Entry 2HH1 (X-ray diffraction, 2.55 A resolution); this record covers chains L and M of the 3 polymer chains in the assembly.

Chain L:
Name: Reaction center protein L chain
Source organism: Rhodobacter sphaeroides
UniProt: P0C0Y8 (RCEL_RHOSH); numbering as in UniProt (aligned over 1-281)
Chain sequence (281 residues; row label = number of the first residue in the row):
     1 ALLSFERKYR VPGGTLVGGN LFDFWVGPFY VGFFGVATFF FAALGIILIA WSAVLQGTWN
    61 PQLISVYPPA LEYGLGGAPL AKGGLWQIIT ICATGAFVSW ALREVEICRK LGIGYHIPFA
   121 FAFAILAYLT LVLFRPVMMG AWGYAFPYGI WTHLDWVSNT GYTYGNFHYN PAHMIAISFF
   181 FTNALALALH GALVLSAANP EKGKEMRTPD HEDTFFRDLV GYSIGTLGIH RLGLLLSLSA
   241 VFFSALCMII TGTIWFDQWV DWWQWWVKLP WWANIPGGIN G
Bound ions: bacteriochlorophyll a Mg site 1 near His153 (its only coordinating residue here); bacteriochlorophyll a Mg site 2 near His173 (its only coordinating residue here); Fe ion: His190, His230 (shared with His219(M), Glu234(M), His266(M) of chain M)
Small-molecule neighbours:
  - bacteriochlorophyll a (BCL), molecule 1: Ile46, Ile49, Phe97, Tyr128, Leu131, Phe146, Ile150, Trp151, His153, Leu154, Trp156, Val157
  - bacteriochlorophyll a (BCL), molecule 2: Phe97, Phe121, Ala124, Ile125, Ala127, Tyr128, Leu131, Trp156, Val157, Ser158, Thr160, Gly161, Tyr162, Asn166, Phe167, His168, His173, Ala176, Ile177, Phe180, Phe181, Val241, Ser244, Ala245, Cys247, Met248
  - bacteriochlorophyll a (BCL), molecule 3: Val157, Tyr162, His168, Phe181
  - bacteriochlorophyll a (BCL), molecule 4: His168, Met174, Ile177, Ser178, Phe181, Thr182, Leu185
  - bacteriopheophytin a (BPH), molecule 1: Thr38, Phe41, Ala42, Gly45, Ile49, Ile89, Cys92, Ala93, Ala96, Phe97, Trp100, Glu104, Ile117, Ala120, Phe121, Phe123, Ala124, Tyr128, Phe146, Tyr148, Gly149, Ile150, His153, Phe180, Ser237, Leu238, Val241
  - bacteriopheophytin a (BPH), molecule 2: Phe181, Ala184, Leu185, Ala188, Leu189, Phe216, Leu219, Val220
  - phosphatidylcholine (PC7; (7S)-4-hydroxy-N,N,N-trimethyl-9-oxo-7-[(palmitoyloxy)methyl]-3,5,8-trioxa-4-phosphahexacosan-1-aminium 4-oxide): Ile49, Pro61, Gln62, Ile64, Tyr148, Gly149, Ile150, Trp151
  - 6,7-dibromo-phosphatidylcholine (PC9; (7R,14S)-14,15-dibromo-4-hydroxy-N,N,N-trimethyl-9-oxo-7-[(palmitoyloxy)methyl]-3,5,8-trioxa-4-phosphahexacosan-1-aminium 4-oxide): Leu185, Leu189, Phe216, Val220, Gly221, Tyr222
  - ubiquinone-10 (U10), molecule 1: Val26, Phe29, Tyr30, Val31, Gly35, Thr38, Phe39, Trp100, Arg103
  - ubiquinone-10 (U10), molecule 2: Pro171, Met174, Ile175, Ser178, Phe179, Thr182, Ala186, Leu189, His190, Leu193, Val194, Glu212, Asp213, Phe216, Val220, Tyr222, Ser223, Ile224, Gly225, Thr226, Ile229, Leu232, Leu236, Trp262, Trp263, Trp265

Chain M:
Name: Reaction center protein M chain
Source organism: Rhodobacter sphaeroides
UniProt: P0C0Y9 (RCEM_RHOSH); numbering as in UniProt (aligned over 1-307)
Chain sequence (307 residues; each row starts with the number of its first residue):
     1 AEYQNIFSQV QVRGPADLGM TEDVNLANRS GVGPFSTLLG WFGNAQLGPI YLGSLGVLSL
    61 FSGLMWFFTI GIWFWYQAGW NPAVFLRDLF FFSLEPPAPE YGLSFAAPLK EGGLWLIASF
   121 FMFVAVWSWW GRTYLRAQAL GMGKHTAWAF LSAIWLWMVL GFIRPILMGS WSEAVPYGIF
   181 SHLDWTNNFS LVHGNLFYNP FHGLSIAFLY GSALLFAMHG ATILAVSRFG GERELEQIAD
   241 RGTAAERAAL FWRWTMGFNA TMEGIHRWAI WMAVLVTLTG GIGILLSGTV VDNWYVWGQN
   301 HGMAPLN
Not modelled in the structure: 303-307
Bound ions: bacteriochlorophyll a Mg site 1 near His182 (its only coordinating residue here); bacteriochlorophyll a Mg site 2 near His202 (its only coordinating residue here); Fe ion: His219, Glu234, His266 (shared with His190(L), His230(L) of chain L)
Small-molecule neighbours:
  - bacteriochlorophyll a (BCL), molecule 1: Trp66, Phe67, Met122, Val126, Phe150, Ala153, Ile154, Leu156, Trp157, Leu160, Trp185, Thr186, Asn187, Phe189, Ser190, Asn195, Leu196, Phe197, His202, Ser205, Ile206, Leu209, Tyr210, Val276, Thr277, Gly280, Gly281, Ile284
  - bacteriochlorophyll a (BCL), molecule 2: Met122, Trp157, Leu160, Val175, Ile179, His182, Leu183, Trp185, Thr186
  - bacteriochlorophyll a (BCL), molecule 3: Thr186, Phe197, Leu209, Tyr210
  - bacteriochlorophyll a (BCL), molecule 4: Phe197, Gly203, Ile206, Ala207, Tyr210, Gly211, Leu214
  - bacteriopheophytin a (BPH), molecule 1: Ser59, Leu60, Gly63, Leu64, Phe67, Ala125, Val126, Trp129, Thr133, Thr146, Ala149, Phe150, Ser152, Ala153, Ala273, Val274, Thr277
  - bacteriopheophytin a (BPH), molecule 2: Tyr210, Ala213, Leu214, Ala217, Met218, Trp252, Thr255, Met256
  - phosphatidylcholine (PC7; (7S)-4-hydroxy-N,N,N-trimethyl-9-oxo-7-[(palmitoyloxy)methyl]-3,5,8-trioxa-4-phosphahexacosan-1-aminium 4-oxide): Pro200, Gly203, Leu204, Ala207, Phe208, Trp268, Trp271, Met272, Leu275
  - 6,7-dibromo-phosphatidylcholine (PC9; (7R,14S)-14,15-dibromo-4-hydroxy-N,N,N-trimethyl-9-oxo-7-[(palmitoyloxy)methyl]-3,5,8-trioxa-4-phosphahexacosan-1-aminium 4-oxide): Arg29, Ser30, Gly31, Gly33, Leu47, Gly48, Ile50, Trp129
  - ubiquinone-10 (U10): Leu214, Leu215, Met218, His219, Thr222, Ile223, Ala245, Ala248, Ala249, Trp252, Met256, Phe258, Asn259, Ala260, Thr261, Met262, Ile265, Trp268, Met272

How chain L and chain M interact:
Pairs across the interface (217):
  Ala1(L) with Arg253(M), hydrogen bond (backbone-side chain)
  Leu2(L) with Arg253(M)
  Leu3(L) with Arg253(M); Asn259(M)
  Phe5(L) with Arg241(M); Glu246(M); Leu250(M), hydrophobic
  Glu6(L) with Leu250(M); Arg253(M), salt bridge; Trp254(M), hydrogen bond
  Lys8(L) with Glu246(M), salt bridge
  Tyr9(L) with Thr243(M), hydrogen bond; Glu246(M), hydrogen bond; Arg247(M); Leu250(M), hydrophobic; Trp254(M)
  Arg10(L) with Arg253(M); Trp254(M)
  Trp25(L) with Trp254(M)
  Pro28(L) with Arg253(M); Trp254(M); Gly257(M)
  Phe29(L) with Trp254(M); Thr255(M); Met256(M); Gly257(M)
  Tyr30(L) with Trp254(M), hydrogen bond (backbone-backbone)
  Trp100(L) with Thr255(M)
  Arg103(L) with Trp254(M), hydrogen bond (side chain-backbone); Thr255(M), hydrogen bond (side chain-backbone)
  Glu104(L) with Phe251(M); Thr255(M)
  Ile107(L) with Phe251(M), hydrophobic; Trp254(M), hydrophobic; Thr255(M)
  Cys108(L) with Phe251(M), hydrophobic
  Lys110(L) with Trp254(M)
  Leu111(L) with Arg247(M), hydrogen bond (backbone-side chain); Leu250(M); Phe251(M); Trp254(M), hydrophobic
  Gly112(L) with Arg228(M), hydrogen bond (backbone-side chain); Phe229(M)
  Ile113(L) with Ala225(M); Val226(M), hydrophobic; Arg228(M); Phe229(M), hydrophobic; Arg247(M); Phe251(M), hydrophobic
  Gly114(L) with Ala225(M), hydrogen bond (backbone-backbone); Arg228(M)
  Tyr115(L) with Glu2(M)
  His116(L) with Gln4(M), hydrogen bond (side chain-backbone); Ala221(M); Leu224(M); Ala225(M)
  Ile117(L) with Ala221(M); Thr222(M); Phe251(M), hydrophobic; Trp252(M), hydrophobic
  Trp151(L) with Phe197(M)
  Leu154(L) with Phe197(M)
  Asp155(L) with Tyr198(M)
  Val157(L) with Phe197(M), hydrophobic
  Ser158(L) with Phe197(M)
  Tyr162(L) with Asn187(M), hydrogen bond; Leu191(M)
  Asn166(L) with Leu183(M); Asn187(M)
  His168(L) with Leu183(M), hydrogen bond (side chain-backbone); Thr186(M)
  Tyr169(L) with Phe180(M); Asp184(M), hydrogen bond
  Met174(L) with Phe180(M), hydrophobic; Leu183(M), hydrophobic
  Phe180(L) with Leu209(M); Ala213(M), hydrophobic
  Phe181(L) with Leu209(M), hydrophobic
  Asn183(L) with Ser212(M), hydrogen bond (side chain-backbone); Ala213(M); Phe216(M)
  Ala184(L) with Ala273(M)
  Ala186(L) with Phe216(M)
  Leu187(L) with Ser212(M); Phe216(M); Ala269(M), hydrophobic
  Ala188(L) with Ala273(M)
  His190(L) with His219(M); Glu234(M), salt bridge; His266(M), hydrogen bond
  Gly191(L) with His266(M)
  Ala192(L) with His145(M); Thr146(M); Ile270(M), hydrophobic
  Val194(L) with Glu234(M); Leu235(M); His266(M)
  Leu195(L) with His145(M); Glu263(M); His266(M); Arg267(M); Ile270(M), hydrophobic
  Ser196(L) with Met142(M); Gly143(M), hydrogen bond (backbone-backbone); His145(M)
  Ala197(L) with Leu235(M), hydrophobic
  Ala198(L) with Leu235(M)
  Asn199(L) with Gly143(M); His145(M); Glu263(M), hydrogen bond; Arg267(M), hydrogen bond
  Pro200(L) with Gly141(M); Gly143(M)
  Glu201(L) with Gln138(M); Gly141(M), hydrogen bond (backbone-backbone); Met142(M); Lys144(M), salt bridge
  Met206(L) with Leu235(M)
  Arg207(L) with Glu22(M), salt bridge; Leu140(M), hydrogen bond (side chain-backbone); Gly141(M); Met142(M); Leu235(M)
  Thr208(L) with Leu235(M)
  Pro209(L) with Leu235(M)
  Asp210(L) with Met20(M)
  His211(L) with Met20(M); Glu22(M), salt bridge; Met142(M)
  Glu212(L) with Leu235(M)
  Asp213(L) with Asn44(M)
  Thr214(L) with Gly19(M); Met20(M), hydrogen bond (side chain-backbone); Arg29(M); Leu140(M)
  Phe215(L) with Thr133(M); Arg136(M); Ala137(M); Leu140(M), hydrophobic; Met142(M), hydrophobic; Thr146(M)
  Arg217(L) with Asn44(M); Gly48(M); Pro49(M); Ile50(M)
  Asp218(L) with Val24(M); Arg29(M), salt bridge; Ile50(M); Tyr51(M), hydrogen bond (backbone-backbone); Arg132(M), hydrogen bond (backbone-side chain)
  Leu219(L) with Trp129(M); Arg132(M), hydrogen bond (backbone-side chain); Thr133(M)
  Val220(L) with Ile50(M)
  Gly221(L) with Leu47(M); Gly48(M), hydrogen bond (backbone-backbone); Pro49(M); Ile50(M)
  Tyr222(L) with Leu39(M), hydrophobic; Asn44(M), hydrogen bond (side chain-backbone); Gln46(M); Leu47(M), hydrophobic
  Ser223(L) with Asn44(M), hydrogen bond (backbone-side chain)
  Ile224(L) with Gly43(M); Asn44(M), hydrogen bond (backbone-backbone)
  Gly225(L) with Asn44(M)
  Thr226(L) with Glu232(M)
  Leu227(L) with Asn5(M); Leu224(M), hydrophobic; Glu232(M)
  Gly228(L) with Phe42(M)
  Ile229(L) with Phe216(M)
  His230(L) with His219(M), hydrogen bond; Gly220(M); Ile223(M); Glu234(M), salt bridge
  Arg231(L) with Tyr3(M); Asn5(M), hydrogen bond (side chain-backbone); Ile6(M), hydrogen bond (side chain-backbone); Phe7(M); Ser8(M), hydrogen bond; Trp41(M); Phe42(M), hydrogen bond (side chain-backbone); Leu224(M)
  Leu232(L) with Phe42(M)
  Gly233(L) with Phe216(M)
  Leu234(L) with Ala217(M); Ala221(M), hydrophobic; Leu224(M), hydrophobic
  Ser237(L) with Ala213(M); Ala217(M)
  Trp263(L) with Phe90(M), hydrophobic; Phe180(M), hydrophobic
  Trp266(L) with Leu86(M), hydrogen bond (side chain-backbone); Arg87(M), hydrogen bond (side chain-backbone)
  Val267(L) with Arg87(M); Phe91(M), hydrophobic
  Trp272(L) with Ala83(M); Leu86(M), hydrophobic; Arg87(M), hydrogen bond (backbone-side chain)
  Ala273(L) with Arg87(M)
  Ile275(L) with Asn81(M); Ala83(M), hydrophobic; Val84(M), hydrophobic; Arg87(M), hydrogen bond (backbone-side chain)
  Pro276(L) with Val84(M)
  Gly277(L) with Arg87(M), hydrogen bond (backbone-side chain)
  Gly278(L) with Gln77(M); Val84(M); Asp88(M)
  Ile279(L) with Asp88(M), hydrogen bond (backbone-side chain); Phe91(M); Phe92(M), hydrophobic
  Asn280(L) with Arg87(M), hydrogen bond (backbone-side chain); Asp88(M), hydrogen bond (backbone-side chain); Phe91(M)
  Gly281(L) with Arg87(M)
Interface residues without a listed pair, chain L (100 interface residues in all): Ala120, Leu189, Leu193, Lys204, Leu235, Leu238
Interface residues without a listed pair, chain M (101 interface residues in all): Asp17, Ala78, Ala149, Asn195, Leu215, Met218, Ile238, Ala239, Ala249, Met272

Overview:
100 residues of chain L and 101 residues of chain M are in contact, with 42 hydrogen bonds and 8 salt bridges.
Polar contacts include Glu6(L)-Arg253(M), Lys8(L)-Glu246(M) and His190(L)-Glu234(M).
Here chain L is Reaction center protein L chain and chain M is Reaction center protein M chain, both from
Rhodobacter sphaeroides. Entry 2HH1 (Reaction centre from Rhodobacter sphaeroides strain R-26.1 complexed with
dibrominated phosphatidylcholine) was determined by X-ray diffraction, deposited together with 2HG3, 2HG9,
2HHK, 2HIT and 2HJ6.
